PDB entry 6DFS | X-ray diffraction, 3.10 A resolution | chains B and D of the 4 polymer chains in the assembly

# Chain B
Molecule: mouse TCR beta chain
From: Mus musculus
Chain sequence (242 residues; each row starts with the number of its first residue):
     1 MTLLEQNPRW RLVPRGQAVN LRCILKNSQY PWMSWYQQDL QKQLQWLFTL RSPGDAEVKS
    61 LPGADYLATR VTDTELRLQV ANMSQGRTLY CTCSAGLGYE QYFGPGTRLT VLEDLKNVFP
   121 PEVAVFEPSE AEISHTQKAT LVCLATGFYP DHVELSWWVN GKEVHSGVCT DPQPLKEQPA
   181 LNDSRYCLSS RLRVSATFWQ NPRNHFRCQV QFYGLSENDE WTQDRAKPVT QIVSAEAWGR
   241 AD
Disordered / not traced: 1
Cystine bridges: Cys23-Cys91

# Chain D
Molecule: H2-Ab1 protein
From: Mus musculus
Reference sequence: Q31135 (Q31135_MOUSE); residues 4-191 here correspond to UniProt positions 30-217 (UniProt number = residue number + 26)
Chain sequence (215 residues; numbered -28 to 191; 5 numbers in that range are skipped by the numbering (no residue carries them; nothing is unmodelled there); the number before each row is that of its first residue; numbers below 1 keep their minus sign (His-28 is residue -28)):
   -28 HLVERLYLVC GEEGA
    -8 GGGSLVGGSG GGSERHFVHQ FKGECYFTNG TQRIRLVTRY IYNREEYLRF DSDVGEYRAV
    52 TELGRHSAEY YNKQYLERTR AELDTACRHN YEETEVPTSL RRLEQPNVAI SLSRTEALNH
   112 HNTLVCSVTD FYPAKIKVRW FRNGQEETVG VSSTQLIRNG DWTFQVLVML EMTPHQGEVY
   172 TCHVEHPSLK SPITVEWRAQ
Disordered / not traced: -28, -8 to 5, 99-115, 129-145, 161-171, 187-191
Differences from the reference sequence: expression tag (-28 to -14, -8 to 3)
Cystine bridges: Cys16-Cys78, Cys117-Cys173

# How chain B and chain D interact
Contacting residue pairs (10):
  Gln29(B) - Tyr61(D)
  Gln29(B) - Lys64(D)
  Gln29(B) - Gln65(D)  hydrogen bond
  Arg51(B) - Glu-17(D)  salt bridge
  Leu97(B) - Arg69(D)  hydrogen bond (backbone-side chain)
  Tyr99(B) - Gln65(D)  hydrogen bond (side chain-backbone)
  Tyr99(B) - Tyr66(D)
  Tyr99(B) - Leu67(D)
  Tyr99(B) - Glu68(D)  hydrogen bond (side chain-backbone)
  Tyr99(B) - Arg69(D)  hydrogen bond (side chain-backbone)
Other interface residues (no listed pair), chain B (6 interface residues in all): Ala95, Gly98
Other interface residues (no listed pair), chain D (10 interface residues in all): Tyr-22, Val-20

# Summary
The interface between chain B and chain D involves 6 residues on one side and 10 on the other, with 5 hydrogen
bonds and 1 salt bridge. Polar contacts include Arg51(B)-Glu-17(D), Gln29(B)-Gln65(D) and Leu97(B)-Arg69(D).
Here chain B is mouse TCR beta chain and chain D is H2-Ab1 protein, both from Mus musculus. Entry 6DFS (mouse
TCR I.29 in complex with IAg7-p8E9E6ss) was determined by X-ray diffraction, deposited together with 6DFQ,
6DFV, 6DFW and 6DFX.
